Entry 7VQ7 (electron microscopy, 3.60 A resolution); this record covers chains A and B.

[Chain A (and B)]
Molecule: Aluminum-activated malate transporter 1
Source organism: Arabidopsis thaliana
Notes: chain B of this document is another copy of the same molecule, construct and numbering; everything in this record applies to it too
UniProt: Q9SJE9 (ALMT1_ARATH); numbering as in UniProt (aligned over 1-493)
Sequence (509 residues; row label = number of the first residue in the row):
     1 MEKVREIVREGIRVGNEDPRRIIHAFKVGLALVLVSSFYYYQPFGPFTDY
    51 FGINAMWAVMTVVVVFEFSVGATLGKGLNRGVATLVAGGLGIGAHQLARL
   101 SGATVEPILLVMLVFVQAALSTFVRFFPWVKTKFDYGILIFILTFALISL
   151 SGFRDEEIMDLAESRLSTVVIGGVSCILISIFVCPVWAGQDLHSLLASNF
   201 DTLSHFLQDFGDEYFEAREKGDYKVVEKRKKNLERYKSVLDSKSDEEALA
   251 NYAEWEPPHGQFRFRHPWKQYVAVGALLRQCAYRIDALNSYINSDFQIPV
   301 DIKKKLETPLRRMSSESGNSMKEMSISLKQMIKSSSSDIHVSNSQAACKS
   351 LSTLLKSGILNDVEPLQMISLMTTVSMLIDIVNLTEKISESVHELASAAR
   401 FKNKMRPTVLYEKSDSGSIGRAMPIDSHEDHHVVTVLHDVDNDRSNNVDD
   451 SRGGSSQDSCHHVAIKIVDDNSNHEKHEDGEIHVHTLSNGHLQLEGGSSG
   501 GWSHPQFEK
Unresolved in the structure: 43-53, 217-221, 406-509
Sequence notes: expression tag (494-509)
UniProt features mapped onto this chain:
  - modified residue: Ser320 (Phosphoserine), Ser327 (Phosphoserine), Thr385 (Phosphothreonine)
What the authors report for this chain:
  - aluminum ion coordination: Met60
  - mutagenesis - E156A, D160A: decreased growth in response to Al treatment
  - mutagenesis - R80A, R165A: decreased growth in response to Al

[Chain A / chain B interface]
Contacting residue pairs (70; chain A residue first):
  Gly11(A) with Phe123(B)
  Val14(A) with Phe123(B), hydrophobic; Phe126(B)
  Arg21(A) with Phe126(B)
  His24(A) with Phe126(B)
  Ala25(A) with Ala119(B)
  Phe26(A) with Phe115(B), hydrophobic
  Val28(A) with Thr122(B)
  Gly29(A) with Phe115(B)
  Val33(A) with Phe115(B), hydrophobic
  Ser36(A) with Leu150(B)
  Met56(A) with Leu147(B), hydrophobic
  Val59(A) with Ala146(B), hydrophobic
  Met60(A) with Leu143(B), hydrophobic
  Val63(A) with Leu139(B), hydrophobic
  Pro107(A) with Tyr40(B)
  Val111(A) with Val33(B), hydrophobic; Ser36(B)
  Val114(A) with Leu32(B), hydrophobic
  Phe115(A) with Phe26(B); Gly29(B); Leu30(B); Val33(B), hydrophobic
  Ala118(A) with Leu32(B), hydrophobic
  Ala119(A) with Ala25(B)
  Thr122(A) with His24(B); Ala25(B); Val28(B)
  Phe123(A) with Val14(B), hydrophobic; Ile22(B), hydrophobic; Ala25(B), hydrophobic
  Phe126(A) with Val14(B); Arg21(B); His24(B); Phe68(B), hydrophobic
  Phe127(A) with Gly11(B); Val14(B), hydrophobic
  Leu139(A) with Val63(B), hydrophobic
  Ile142(A) with Val63(B), hydrophobic
  Leu143(A) with Met60(B), hydrophobic
  Ala146(A) with Val59(B), hydrophobic
  Leu147(A) with Met56(B), hydrophobic
  Leu150(A) with Ser36(B)
  Leu240(A) with Tyr283(B)
  Asp241(A) with Lys243(B)
  Lys243(A) with Asp241(B)
  Tyr283(A) with Leu240(B); Tyr283(B), hydrophobic; Asp286(B)
  Arg284(A) with Asp286(B), salt bridge; Ala287(B); Ser290(B), hydrogen bond
  Asp286(A) with Tyr283(B); Arg284(B), salt bridge
  Ala287(A) with Arg284(B)
  Ser290(A) with Arg284(B)
  Tyr291(A) with Ser376(B), hydrogen bond; Asp380(B), hydrogen bond
  Leu355(A) with Pro365(B); Ile369(B), hydrophobic
  Met368(A) with Met368(B), hydrophobic
  Ile369(A) with Met372(B), hydrophobic; Ser376(B)
  Met372(A) with Ile369(B), hydrophobic
  Thr373(A) with Ser376(B), hydrogen bond
  Ser376(A) with Tyr291(B), hydrogen bond; Ile369(B); Thr373(B), hydrogen bond
  Met377(A) with Met377(B), hydrophobic
  Asp380(A) with Tyr291(B), hydrogen bond
Also at the interface, not in a pair above, chain A (62 interface residues in all): Ile7, Glu10, Arg13, Gly15, Ile22, Leu30, Leu32, Tyr40, Trp57, Ile108, Pro128, Gln280, Lys356, Pro365, Val375
Also at the interface, not in a pair above, chain B (63 interface residues in all): Glu10, Arg13, Gly15, Tyr41, Trp57, Val64, Pro107, Val111, Val114, Ala118, Phe127, Pro128, Ile142, Leu355, Glu364, Leu366, Val375

[Overview]
The interface between chain A and chain B involves 62 residues on one side and 63 on the other, with 7
hydrogen bonds and 2 salt bridges. Polar pairs include Arg284(A)-Asp286(B), Arg284(A)-Ser290(B) and
Tyr291(A)-Ser376(B). From the paper: E156A and D160A of chain A reduce growth in response to Al treatment;
aluminum ion coordination by Met60(A); 4 substitutions were tested in all.
Both chains are Aluminum-activated malate transporter 1 (Arabidopsis thaliana). Entry 7VQ7 (The Al-bound
AtALMT1 structure at pH 5 (ALMT1Al/pH5)) was determined by electron microscopy together with 7VOJ, 7VQ3, 7VQ4
and 7VQ5 from the same study.
